Entry 9FG2 (electron microscopy, 3.00 A resolution); this record covers chains A and E of the 6 polymer chains in the assembly.

[Chain A]
Molecule: Gamma-aminobutyric acid receptor subunit alpha-1
Source organism: Homo sapiens
UniProt: P14867 (GBRA1_HUMAN); residues 5-429 here correspond to UniProt positions 32-456 (UniProt number = residue number + 27)
Chain sequence (411 residues; numbered -52 to 429; 71 numbers in that range are skipped by the numbering (no residue carries them; nothing is unmodelled there); the number before each row is that of its first residue; numbers below 1 keep their minus sign (Met-52 is residue -52)):
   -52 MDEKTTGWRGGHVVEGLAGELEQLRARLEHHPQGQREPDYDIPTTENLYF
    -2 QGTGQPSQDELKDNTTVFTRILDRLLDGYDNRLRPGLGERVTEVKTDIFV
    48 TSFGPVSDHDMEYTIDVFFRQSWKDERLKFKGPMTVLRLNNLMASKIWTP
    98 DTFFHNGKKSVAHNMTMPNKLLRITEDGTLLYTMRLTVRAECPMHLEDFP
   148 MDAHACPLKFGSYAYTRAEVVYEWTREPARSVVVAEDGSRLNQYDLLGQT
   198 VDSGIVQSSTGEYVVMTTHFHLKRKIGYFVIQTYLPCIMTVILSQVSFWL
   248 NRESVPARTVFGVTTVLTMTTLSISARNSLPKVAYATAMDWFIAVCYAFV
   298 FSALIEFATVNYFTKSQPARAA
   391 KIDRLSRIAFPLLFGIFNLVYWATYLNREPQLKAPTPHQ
Unresolved in the structure: -52 to 9, 419-429
Differences from the reference sequence: initiating methionine (-52); expression tag (-51 to 4); linker (313-319)
Cystine bridges: Cys139-Cys153
Covalent attachments: glycan linked to Asn111
Small-molecule neighbours:
  - gamma-amino-butanoic acid (ABU): Phe65, Arg67, Leu118, Thr130
  - D3D ((19S,22R,25R)-22,25,26-trihydroxy-16,22-dioxo-17,21,23-trioxa-22lambda~5~-phosphahexacosan-19-yl (9E)-octadec-9-enoate): Asp192, Lys220, Arg221, Lys222, Ile223, Gly224, Val227, Ile228, Leu232, Pro233, Ile235, Met236, Ile239, Pro401, Phe404, Gly405, Asn408, Trp412, Leu416

[Chain E]
Molecule: Gamma-aminobutyric acid receptor subunit beta-3
Source organism: Homo sapiens
UniProt: P28472 (GBRB3_HUMAN); residues 1-448 here correspond to UniProt positions 26-473 (UniProt number = residue number + 25)
Chain sequence (395 residues; each row starts with the number of its first residue; note: 107 numbers in that range are skipped by the numbering (no residue carries them; nothing is unmodelled there); numbers below 1 keep their minus sign (Met-53 is residue -53)):
   -53 MDEKTTGWRGGHVVEGLAGELEQLRARLEHHPQGQREPDYDIPTTENLYF
    -3 QGTGQSVNDPGNMSFVKETVDKLLKGYDIRLRPDFGGPPVCVGMNIDIAS
    47 IDMVSEVNMDYTLTMYFQQYWRDKRLAYSGIPLNLTLDNRVADQLWVPDT
    97 YFLNDKKSFVHGVTVKNRMIRLHPDGTVLYGLRITTTAACMMDLRRYPLD
   147 EQNCTLEIESYGYTTDDIEFYWRGGDKAVTGVERIELPQFSIVEHRLVSR
   197 NVVFATGAYPRLSLSFRLKRNIGYFILQTYMPSILITILSWVSFWINYDA
   247 SAARVALGITTVLTMTTINTHLRETLPKIPYVKAIDMYLMGCFVFVFLAL
   297 LEYAFVNYIFFSQPARAA
   422 AIDRWSRIVFPFTFSLFNLVYWLYYVN
Unresolved in the structure: -53 to 7, 448
Differences from the reference sequence: initiating methionine (-53); expression tag (-52 to 0); linker (308-314)
Cystine bridges: Cys136-Cys150
Covalent attachments: N-acetylglucosamine (NAG) linked to Asn80; glycan linked to Asn149
Small-molecule neighbours:
  - gamma-amino-butanoic acid (ABU): Tyr97, Glu155, Ser156, Tyr157, Phe200, Thr202, Tyr205
  - D3D ((19S,22R,25R)-22,25,26-trihydroxy-16,22-dioxo-17,21,23-trioxa-22lambda~5~-phosphahexacosan-19-yl (9E)-octadec-9-enoate): Thr262, Asn265, Pro276, Val278, Met286, Phe289

[Chain A / chain E interface]
Residue-residue contacts - 73 pairs, chain A then chain E:
  Gly25(A) - Lys13(E)
  Asp27(A) - Lys13(E)
  Asn28(A) - Asp84(E)
  Asn28(A) - Arg86(E)
  Arg29(A) - Val16(E)
  Arg29(A) - Asp17(E)  salt bridge
  Arg29(A) - Leu20(E)
  Arg29(A) - Leu83(E)
  Arg29(A) - Asp84(E)  hydrogen bond (backbone-backbone)
  Leu30(A) - Met9(E)  hydrophobic
  Leu30(A) - Val12(E)  hydrophobic
  Leu30(A) - Lys13(E)
  Arg31(A) - Met9(E)
  Leu34(A) - Val12(E)  hydrophobic
  Arg74(A) - Met9(E)
  Ser92(A) - Arg86(E)  hydrogen bond (backbone-side chain)
  Ile94(A) - Arg86(E)
  Asp98(A) - Val111(E)
  Thr99(A) - Val109(E)
  Thr99(A) - Thr110(E)  hydrogen bond (backbone-backbone)
  Phe100(A) - Tyr62(E)
  Phe100(A) - Val109(E)
  Phe100(A) - Asn113(E)
  Phe100(A) - Arg129(E)
  Phe101(A) - Arg129(E)
  His102(A) - Arg129(E)
  Gly104(A) - Arg129(E)  hydrogen bond (backbone-side chain)
  Lys105(A) - Asp48(E)  salt bridge
  Lys105(A) - Phe105(E)
  Lys105(A) - His107(E)  hydrogen bond (backbone-side chain)
  Lys106(A) - Phe105(E)
  Ser107(A) - Val109(E)
  Met131(A) - Thr110(E)
  Leu133(A) - Val109(E)  hydrophobic
  Glu138(A) - Ser46(E)  hydrogen bond
  Tyr160(A) - Tyr62(E)
  Tyr160(A) - Arg114(E)
  Tyr160(A) - Met115(E)  hydrophobic
  Tyr160(A) - Gly127(E)
  Tyr160(A) - Leu128(E)
  Tyr160(A) - Arg129(E)  hydrogen bond (side chain-backbone)
  Ala161(A) - Thr82(E)
  Ala161(A) - Arg117(E)  hydrogen bond (backbone-side chain)
  Tyr162(A) - Thr82(E)
  Glu166(A) - Thr82(E)
  Ser206(A) - Asp43(E)
  Thr207(A) - Arg117(E)  hydrogen bond (backbone-side chain)
  Tyr210(A) - Arg117(E)  hydrogen bond
  Val252(A) - Ala249(E)  hydrophobic
  Thr256(A) - Ala249(E)
  Val260(A) - Leu253(E)  hydrophobic
  Val260(A) - Thr256(E)
  Val263(A) - Leu235(E)  hydrophobic
  Leu264(A) - Thr260(E)
  Ile271(A) - Gln224(E)  hydrogen bond (backbone-side chain)
  Ile271(A) - His267(E)
  Arg274(A) - Tyr220(E)
  Arg274(A) - Leu223(E)
  Arg274(A) - Gln224(E)
  Lys279(A) - Pro184(E)
  Lys279(A) - Gln185(E)
  Lys279(A) - Tyr220(E)
  Val280(A) - Tyr220(E)
  Ala281(A) - Gly219(E)
  Asp287(A) - Leu223(E)
  Tyr294(A) - Leu231(E)
  Phe298(A) - Ile234(E)  hydrophobic
  Leu301(A) - Leu235(E)  hydrophobic
  Ala305(A) - Val238(E)  hydrophobic
  Asn308(A) - Trp241(E)
  Asn308(A) - Ile242(E)
  Tyr309(A) - Trp241(E)
  Tyr309(A) - Arg428(E)
Other interface residues (no listed pair), chain A (60 interface residues in all): Gly33, Gly35, Phe66, Trp95, Thr96, Pro97, Val108, Ala109, Thr163, Pro253, Thr267, Ser270, Tyr282, Ile302
Other interface residues (no listed pair), chain E (57 interface residues in all): Asn8, Gln64, Leu79, Asn85, Val87, Leu125, Asn217, Pro228, Ile232, Asn243, Ala246, Ala248, Ile264

[Overview]
The interface between chain A and chain E involves 60 residues on one side and 57 on the other; the contacts
include 11 hydrogen bonds and 2 salt bridges. Polar pairs include Arg29(A)-Asp17(E), Lys105(A)-Asp48(E) and
Ser92(A)-Arg86(E). Bound to chain A: compound D3D and gamma-amino-butanoic acid.
Chain A is Gamma-aminobutyric acid receptor subunit alpha-1 and chain E is Gamma-aminobutyric acid receptor
subunit beta-3, both from Homo sapiens; the structure, Cryo-EM structure of the alpha1beta3gamma2 GABA(A)
receptor in complex with GABA and Nb38 in the long-lived ..., was determined by electron microscopy.
